Entry 5CSS (X-ray diffraction, 2.17 A resolution); this record covers chains A and D.

== Chain A (and D) ==
Molecule: Triosephosphate isomerase
From: Thermoplasma acidophilum (strain ATCC 25905 / DSM 1728 / JCM 9062 / NBRC 15155 / AMRC-C165)
Notes: EC 5.3.1.1; chain D of this document is another copy of the same molecule, construct and numbering; everything in this record applies to it too
Reference sequence: Q9HLB6 (TPIS_THEAC); residues 1-216 here = UniProt positions 1-216
Amino-acid sequence (226 residues; row label = number of the first residue in the row; numbers below 1 keep their minus sign (Met-1 is residue -1)):
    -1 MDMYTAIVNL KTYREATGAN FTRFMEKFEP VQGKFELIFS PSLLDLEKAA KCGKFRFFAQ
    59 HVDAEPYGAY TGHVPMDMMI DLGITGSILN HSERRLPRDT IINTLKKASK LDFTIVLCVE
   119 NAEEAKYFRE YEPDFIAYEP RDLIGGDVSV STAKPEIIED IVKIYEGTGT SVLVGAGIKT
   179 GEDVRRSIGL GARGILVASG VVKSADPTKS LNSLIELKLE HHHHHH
Unresolved in the structure: -1 to 0, 215-224
Differences from the reference sequence: expression tag (-1 to 0, 217-224)
Ligand contacts: sn-glycerol-3-phosphate (G3P): Asn7, Lys9, Tyr11, His89, Glu137, Leu141, Ile142, Gly143, Gly144, Ala174, Gly175, Ile176, Leu194, Val195, Ala196, Ser197
Curated features (UniProtKB/Swiss-Prot):
  - active site: His89 (Electrophile), Glu137 (Proton acceptor)
  - binding site (substrate): Asn7 to Lys9, Ile142, Gly175, Ala196, Ser197
From the paper describing this entry:
  - catalytic residues: Lys9, His89, Glu137
  - binding site for sn-glycerol-3-phosphate: Lys9, His89, Glu137, Gly143, Gly175, Ala196, Ser197
  - conformationally variable residues (loop rearrangement): Gly143, Ala174, Gly175

== How chain A and chain D interact ==
Pairs across the interface (65):
  Asn7(A) with Thr69(D), hydrogen bond
  Lys9(A) with Gly66(D); Ala67(D); Thr69(D)
  Thr10(A) with Tyr65(D); Gly66(D), hydrogen bond (side chain-backbone); Tyr68(D); His71(D); Pro73(D); Met76(D)
  Tyr11(A) with Gly66(D), hydrogen bond (backbone-backbone); Ala67(D)
  Arg12(A) with Tyr65(D); Asp79(D), salt bridge
  Thr15(A) with Tyr65(D); Met76(D)
  Ser40(A) with Met76(D)
  Leu41(A) with Leu42(D); Gly70(D)
  Leu42(A) with Leu41(D); Glu45(D); Met76(D), hydrophobic
  Glu45(A) with Leu42(D); Glu45(D); Lys46(D), salt bridge
  Gln58(A) with Thr69(D); Gly70(D), hydrogen bond (side chain-backbone)
  Tyr65(A) with Thr10(D); Arg12(D); Thr15(D)
  Gly66(A) with Lys9(D); Thr10(D), hydrogen bond (backbone-side chain); Tyr11(D), hydrogen bond (backbone-backbone)
  Ala67(A) with Lys9(D); Tyr11(D); Glu91(D)
  Tyr68(A) with Thr10(D); Glu91(D)
  Thr69(A) with Asn7(D), hydrogen bond; Lys9(D); Gln58(D); His89(D), hydrogen bond; Glu91(D), hydrogen bond; Arg92(D)
  Gly70(A) with Leu41(D); Gln58(D), hydrogen bond (backbone-side chain); Arg92(D), hydrogen bond (backbone-side chain)
  His71(A) with Thr10(D); Glu91(D); Arg92(D)
  Val72(A) with Leu42(D), hydrophobic
  Pro73(A) with Thr10(D)
  Met76(A) with Thr10(D); Thr15(D); Ser40(D); Leu42(D), hydrophobic
  His89(A) with Thr69(D), hydrogen bond
  Glu91(A) with Ala67(D); Tyr68(D); Thr69(D), hydrogen bond; His71(D)
  Arg92(A) with Thr69(D); Gly70(D), hydrogen bond (side chain-backbone); His71(D); Arg92(D)
Other interface residues (no listed pair), chain A (32 interface residues in all): Gly16, Leu44, Lys46, His59, Pro64, Met77, Asp79, Leu80
Other interface residues (no listed pair), chain D (34 interface residues in all): Gly16, Asp43, Leu44, Lys49, His59, Pro64, Val72, Met77, Leu80

== Summary ==
32 residues of chain A face 34 of chain D across their interface; the contacts include 14 hydrogen bonds and 2
salt bridges. Polar pairs include Arg12(A)-Asp79(D), Glu45(A)-Lys46(D) and Asn7(A)-Thr69(D). Ligands of chain
A: sn-glycerol-3-phosphate. The paper reports catalytic residues Lys9(A), His89(A) and Glu137(A); a binding
site for sn-glycerol-3-phosphate at Lys9(A), His89(A) and Glu137(A) among others.
Chain A and chain D are both Triosephosphate isomerase (Thermoplasma acidophilum (strain ATCC 25905 / DSM 1728
/ JCM 9062 / NBRC 15155 / AMRC-C165)); the structure, Crystal structure of triosephosphate isomerase from
Thermoplasma acidophilum with glycerol 3-phosphate, was determined by X-ray diffraction.
